7SFT - chains A and B; structure by solution NMR.

[Chain A]
Protein: Filamin-A
From: Homo sapiens
UniProtKB: P21333 (FLNA_HUMAN); residue numbers follow UniProt; this construct covers 2236-2330
Chain sequence (95 residues; each row starts with the number of its first residue):
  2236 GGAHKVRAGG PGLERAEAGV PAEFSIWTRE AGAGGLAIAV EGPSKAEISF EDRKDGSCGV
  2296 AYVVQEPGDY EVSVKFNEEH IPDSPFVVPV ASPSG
UniProt features mapped onto this chain:
  - modified residue (Phosphoserine): S2284, S2327, S2329

[Chain B]
Protein: Integrin alpha-IIb light chain, form 2
From: Homo sapiens
UniProtKB: P08514 (ITA2B_HUMAN); residues 988-1008 here correspond to UniProt positions 1019-1039 (UniProt number = residue number + 31)
Chain sequence (21 residues; row label = number of the first residue in the row):
   988 WKVGFFKRNR PPLEEDDEEG E
UniProt features mapped onto this chain:
  - motif: G991 to R995 (GFFKR motif)
What the authors report for this chain:
  - mutagenesis - D1003K/D1004K/E1005K: increased binding to Filamin-A (chain A)

[Chain A / chain B interface]
Pairs across the interface (30):
  T2263(A) - N996(B)
  G2267(A) - N996(B)
  A2268(A) - N996(B)
  A2268(A) - R997(B)
  G2269(A) - N996(B)
  G2270(A) - F993(B)
  G2270(A) - K994(B)
  G2270(A) - R995(B)
  G2270(A) - N996(B)
  L2271(A) - F993(B)
  L2271(A) - K994(B)
  I2273(A) - G991(B)
  I2273(A) - F992(B)
  I2273(A) - K994(B)
  A2274(A) - V990(B)
  A2274(A) - G991(B)
  V2275(A) - V990(B)
  E2276(A) - W988(B)
  G2277(A) - W988(B)
  S2279(A) - W988(B)
  I2283(A) - F992(B)
  F2285(A) - F992(B)
  F2285(A) - K994(B)
  D2287(A) - R995(B)
  D2287(A) - R997(B)
  K2289(A) - R997(B)
  K2289(A) - P999(B)
  G2291(A) - N996(B)
  C2293(A) - K994(B)
  V2295(A) - K994(B)
Interface residues without a listed pair, chain A (20 interface residues in all): R2288
Interface residues without a listed pair, chain B (12 interface residues in all): K989, P998
From the paper, about this interface:
  - residue pairs: V990(B)-I2283(A) (hydrophobic contact), F992(B)-I2273(A) (hydrophobic contact), F992(B)-I2283(A) (hydrophobic contact), F992(B)-F2285(A) (hydrophobic contact)

[In short]
20 residues of chain A and 12 residues of chain B are in contact. The paper describes hydrophobic contacts
between V990(B) and I2283(A), F992(B) and I2273(A) and F992(B) and I2283(A) among others. From the paper:
D1003K/D1004K/E1005K of chain B increase binding to Filamin-A (chain A).
Chain A is Filamin-A and chain B is Integrin alpha-IIb light chain, form 2, both from Homo sapiens; the
structure, Filamin complex-2, was determined by solution NMR.
